Entry 6E2F (electron microscopy, 3.90 A resolution); this record covers chains B and E of the 5 polymer chains in the assembly.

Chain B:
Name: Transient receptor potential cation channel subfamily V member 6
From: Homo sapiens
Reference sequence: Q9H1D0 (TRPV6_HUMAN); residues 1-725 here correspond to UniProt positions 41-765 (UniProt number = residue number + 40)
Sequence (725 residues; each row starts with the number of its first residue):
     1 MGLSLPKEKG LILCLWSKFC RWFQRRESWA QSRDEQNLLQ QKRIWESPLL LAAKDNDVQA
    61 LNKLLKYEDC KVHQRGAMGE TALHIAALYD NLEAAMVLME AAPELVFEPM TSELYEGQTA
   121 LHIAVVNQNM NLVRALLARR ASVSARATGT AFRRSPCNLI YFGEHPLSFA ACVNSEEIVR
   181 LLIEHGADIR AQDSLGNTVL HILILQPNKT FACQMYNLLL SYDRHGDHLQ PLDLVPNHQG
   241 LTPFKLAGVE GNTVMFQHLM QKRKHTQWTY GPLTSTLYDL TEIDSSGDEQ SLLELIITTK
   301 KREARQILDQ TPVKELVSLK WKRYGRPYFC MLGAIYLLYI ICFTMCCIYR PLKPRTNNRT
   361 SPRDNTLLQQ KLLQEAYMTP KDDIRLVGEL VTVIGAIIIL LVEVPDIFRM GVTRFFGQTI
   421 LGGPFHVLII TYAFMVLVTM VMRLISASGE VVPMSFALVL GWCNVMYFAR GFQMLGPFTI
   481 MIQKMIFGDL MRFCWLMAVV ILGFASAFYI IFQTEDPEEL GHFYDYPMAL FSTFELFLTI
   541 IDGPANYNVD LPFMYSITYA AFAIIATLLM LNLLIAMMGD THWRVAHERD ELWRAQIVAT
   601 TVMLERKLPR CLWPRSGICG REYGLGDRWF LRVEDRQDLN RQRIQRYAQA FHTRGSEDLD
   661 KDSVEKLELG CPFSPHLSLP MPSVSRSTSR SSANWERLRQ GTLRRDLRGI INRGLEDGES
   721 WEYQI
Not modelled in the structure: 1-27, 647-725
Bound ions: Ca2+: Asp542 (shared with 1 residue of chain A; 1 residue of chain D)
Curated features (UniProtKB/Swiss-Prot):
  - region: Glu93 to Pro103 (Interaction with calmodulin), Val598 to Val602 (Interaction with S100A10), Ser691 to Ile711 (Interaction with calmodulin)
  - motif: Ile541 to Ala545 (Selectivity filter)
  - binding site (Ca(2+)): Asp542
  - modified residue: Tyr161 (Phosphotyrosine), Thr702 (Phosphothreonine)
  - glycosylation: Asn358 (N-linked (GlcNAc...) asparagine)

Chain E:
Name: Calmodulin-1
From: Homo sapiens
Reference sequence: P0DP23 (CALM1_HUMAN); residues 0-148 here correspond to UniProt positions 1-149 (UniProt number = residue number + 1)
Sequence (149 residues; each row starts with the number of its first residue; numbering starts at 0):
     0 MADQLTEEQI AEFKEAFSLF DKDGDGTITT KELGTVMRSL GQNPTEAELQ DMINEVDADG
    60 NGTIDFPEFL TMMARKMKDT DSEEEIREAF RVFDKDGNGY ISAAELRHVM TNLGEKLTDE
   120 EVDEMIREAD IDGDGQVNYE EFVQMMTAK
Not modelled in the structure: 0
Bound ions: Ca2+ site 1: Asp20, Thr26, Glu31; Ca2+ site 2: Asp56, Asp58, Asn60, Thr62, Glu67; Ca2+ site 3: Asp93, Asp95, Asn97, Tyr99, Glu104; Ca2+ site 4: Asp129, Asp131, Asp133, Gln135, Asn137, Glu140
Curated features (UniProtKB/Swiss-Prot):
  - binding site (Ca(2+)): Asp20, Asp22, Asp24, Thr26, Glu31, Asp56, Asp58, Asn60, Thr62, Glu67, Asp93, Asp95, Asn97, Tyr99, Glu104, Asp129, Asp131, Asp133, Gln135, Glu140
  - modified residue: Ala1 (N-acetylalanine), Lys21 (N6-acetyllysine), Thr44 (Phosphothreonine), Ser81 (Phosphoserine), Lys94 (N6-acetyllysine), Tyr99 (Phosphotyrosine), Ser101 (Phosphoserine), Thr110 (Phosphothreonine), Lys115 (N6,N6,N6-trimethyllysine), Tyr138 (Phosphotyrosine)
  - cross-link: Lys21 (Glycyl lysine isopeptide (Lys-Gly) (interchain with G-Cter in SUMO2))
What the authors report for this chain:
  - conformationally variable residues: Lys75 to Glu83

Chain B / chain E interface:
Residue-residue contacts (9; chain B residue first):
  Trp583(B) - Glu114(E)
  His587(B) - Asn111(E)  hydrogen bond (side chain-backbone)
  His587(B) - Leu112(E)
  Asp638(B) - Arg90(E)  salt bridge
  Asn640(B) - Glu6(E)  hydrogen bond
  Asn640(B) - Arg90(E)
  Arg641(B) - Glu87(E)  salt bridge
  Ile644(B) - Arg86(E)
  Arg646(B) - Ser81(E)
Interface residues without a listed pair, chain B (8 interface residues in all): Arg643
Interface residues without a listed pair, chain E (12 interface residues in all): Gln3, Leu4, Thr5, Glu82

In short:
8 residues of chain B and 12 residues of chain E are in contact, with 2 hydrogen bonds and 2 salt bridges.
Among the polar pairs are Asp638(B)-Arg90(E), Arg641(B)-Glu87(E) and His587(B)-Asn111(E). Curated annotation
(UniProt) lists Ca2+-binding residue Asp542(B) on chain B; 20 Ca2+-binding residues on chain E. From the
paper: conformational variability at Lys75(E).
Here chain B is Transient receptor potential cation channel subfamily V member 6 and chain E is Calmodulin-1,
both from Homo sapiens. Entry 6E2F (Cryo-EM structure of human TRPV6 in complex with Calmodulin) was
determined by electron microscopy (same publication as 6E2G).
